PDB entry 7K33 | X-ray diffraction, 3.11 A resolution | chains A and B of the 3 polymer chains in the assembly

# Chain A
Name: Endonuclease Q
Organism: Pyrococcus furiosus
Reference sequence: I6V2I0 (I6V2I0_9EURY); numbering as in UniProt (aligned over 1-400)
Amino-acid sequence (400 residues; numbered 1 to 400; the number before each row is that of its first residue):
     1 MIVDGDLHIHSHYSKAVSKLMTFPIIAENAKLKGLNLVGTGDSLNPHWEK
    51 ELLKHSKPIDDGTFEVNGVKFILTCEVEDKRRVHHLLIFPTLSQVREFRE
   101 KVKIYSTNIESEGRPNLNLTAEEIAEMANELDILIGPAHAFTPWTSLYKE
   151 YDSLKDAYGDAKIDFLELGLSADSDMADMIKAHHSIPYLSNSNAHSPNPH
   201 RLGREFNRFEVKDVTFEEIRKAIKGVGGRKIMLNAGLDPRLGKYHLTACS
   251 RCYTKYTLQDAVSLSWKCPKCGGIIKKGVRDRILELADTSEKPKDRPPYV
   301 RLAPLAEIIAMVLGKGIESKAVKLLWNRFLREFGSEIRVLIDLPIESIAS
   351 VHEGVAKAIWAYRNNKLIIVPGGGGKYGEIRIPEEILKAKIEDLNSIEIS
Not modelled in the structure: 396-400
Sequence notes: engineered mutation Asn193 (Asp in I6V2I0)
Metal / ion sites: Zn2+ site 1: Glu76, His84, His139, Asn193; Mg2+: Gly169, Leu170, Ala172, Glu205, Leu237, Tyr299; Zn2+ site 2: Cys249, Cys252, Cys268, Cys271
What the authors report for this chain:
  - Zn2+ coordination: Glu76, His84, His139
  - mutagenesis - W144A: decreased catalytic activity on dI and AP site-containing DNA substrates (citing earlier work)
  - mutagenesis - K15A: decreased catalytic activity
  - mutagenesis - R82A: decreased catalytic activity on dU, dI, and AP site-containing DNA
  - mutagenesis - K243A: abolished catalytic activity on dI-containing substrate (citing earlier work)
  - mutagenesis - Y244A: decreased catalytic activity (citing earlier work)
  - mutagenesis - Y244F: unchanged catalytic activity (citing earlier work)
  - mutagenesis - S171A: decreased catalytic activity on dU- and dI-containing substrates
  - mutagenesis - S171A: decreased catalytic activity on AP site-containing DNA
  - mutagenesis - E76A, H84A, H139A: abolished catalytic activity (citing earlier work)
  - specificity-determining residues: His139, Gly169, Ser171, Lys243 (proposed by the authors, not directly observed)
  - catalytic residues: His8, His10, Arg114, His195 (proposed by the authors, not directly observed)

# Chain B
Molecule: 27-nt DNA strand
Sequence (27 nucleotides; row label = number of the first residue in the row):
     1 GTCGTTCGCTACATGTCGTCGGTCTGC

# How chain A and chain B interact
Residue-residue contacts (15):
  Lys15(A) - DT14(B)  hydrogen bond to the phosphate
  Lys15(A) - DG15(B)  base contact
  Ala16(A) - DT14(B)  base contact
  Arg82(A) - DT16(B)  base contact
  Arg82(A) - DC17(B)  hydrogen bond to the base
  Arg82(A) - DG18(B)  sugar contact
  Lys267(A) - DG21(B)  salt bridge to the phosphate
  Ile274(A) - DC20(B)  sugar contact
  Gly314(A) - DG8(B)  phosphate contact
  Lys315(A) - DG8(B)  phosphate contact
  Gly316(A) - DG8(B)  hydrogen bond to the phosphate
  Ser319(A) - DC7(B)  phosphate contact
  Lys320(A) - DT6(B)  phosphate contact
  Lys320(A) - DC7(B)  hydrogen bond to the phosphate
  Ala321(A) - DC7(B)  hydrogen bond to the phosphate
Interface residues without a listed pair, chain A (14 interface residues in all): Thr107, Glu112, Asn116

# Overview
Chain A and chain B form an interface of 14 and 10 residues respectively; the contacts include 5 hydrogen
bonds and 1 salt bridge. Among the polar pairs are Arg82(A)-DC17(B), Lys15(A)-DT14(B) and Gly316(A)-DG8(B).
From the paper: catalytic residues His8(A), His10(A) and Arg114(A) among others; E76A, H84A and H139A of chain
A abolish catalytic activity; 10 substitutions were tested in all.
Chain A is Endonuclease Q (Pyrococcus furiosus) and chain B is a 27-nt DNA strand; the structure, Crystal
structure of Endonuclease Q complex with 27-mer duplex substrate with an abasic lesion at the ..., was
determined by X-ray diffraction, deposited together with 7K30, 7K31 and 7K32.
